Entry 4OO2 (X-ray diffraction, 2.63 A resolution); this record covers chains A and C of the 4 polymer chains in the assembly.

== Chain A (and C) ==
Protein: Chlorophenol-4-monooxygenase
From: Streptomyces globisporus
Notes: chain C of this document is another copy of the same molecule, construct and numbering; everything in this record applies to it too
UniProtKB: Q8GMG6 (Q8GMG6_STRGL); residues 1-527 here = UniProt positions 1-527
Chain sequence (527 residues; each row starts with the number of its first residue):
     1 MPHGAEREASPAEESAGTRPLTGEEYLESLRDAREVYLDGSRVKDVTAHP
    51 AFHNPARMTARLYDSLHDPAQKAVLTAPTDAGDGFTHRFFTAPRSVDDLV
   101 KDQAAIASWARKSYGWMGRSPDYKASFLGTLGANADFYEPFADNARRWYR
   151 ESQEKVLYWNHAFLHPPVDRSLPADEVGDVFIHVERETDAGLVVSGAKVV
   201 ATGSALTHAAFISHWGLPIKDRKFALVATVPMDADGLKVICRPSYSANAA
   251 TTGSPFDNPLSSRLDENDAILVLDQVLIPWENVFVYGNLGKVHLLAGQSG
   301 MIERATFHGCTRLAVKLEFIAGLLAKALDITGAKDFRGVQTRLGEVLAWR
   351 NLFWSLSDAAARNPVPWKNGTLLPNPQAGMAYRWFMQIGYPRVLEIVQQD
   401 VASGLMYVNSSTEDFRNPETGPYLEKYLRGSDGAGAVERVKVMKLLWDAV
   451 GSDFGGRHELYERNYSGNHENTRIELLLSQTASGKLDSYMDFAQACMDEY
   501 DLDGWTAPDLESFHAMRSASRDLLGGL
Disordered / not traced: 1-17, 172-175 (chain C: 1-16, 527)
Modified positions: Mse1 (selenomethionine); Mse58, Mse117, Mse232, Mse301, Mse380, Mse386, Mse406, Mse443, Mse490, Mse497, Mse516 (selenomethionine; parent Met)
Bound ions: Ca2+: Glu459 (shared with 1 residue of chain B)
UniProt features mapped onto this chain:
  - binding site (FAD): His161 to Phe163, Pro167 to Arg170, Thr202
Reported in the primary citation:
  - catalytic residues: Arg119, His161 (proposed by the authors, not directly observed)
  - specificity-determining residues: Ser466 (proposed by the authors, not directly observed)
  - conformationally variable residues (order/disorder transition): Val168 to Val177
  - conformationally variable residues (loop rearrangement, side-chain flip): Arg119, His161, Phe163 (proposed by the authors, not directly observed)

== How chain A and chain C interact ==
Pairs across the interface (185):
  Pro50(A) with Phe513(C), hydrophobic; Mse516(C)
  His53(A) with Glu511(C); Phe513(C)
  Asn54(A) with Trp505(C); Leu510(C); Glu511(C), hydrogen bond (side chain-backbone); Phe513(C)
  Arg57(A) with Asp509(C)
  Mse58(A) with Leu510(C), hydrophobic
  Arg61(A) with Glu499(C), salt bridge; Ala507(C); Asp509(C), salt bridge; Leu510(C)
  Arg111(A) with Phe492(C)
  Tyr114(A) with Phe492(C), hydrophobic; Ala495(C), hydrogen bond (side chain-backbone); Cys496(C), hydrogen bond (side chain-backbone); Glu499(C), hydrogen bond
  Ala250(A) with Arg517(C)
  Thr251(A) with Arg517(C); Ser520(C), hydrogen bond (backbone-side chain)
  Thr252(A) with Arg517(C), hydrogen bond (backbone-side chain)
  Gly253(A) with Arg517(C), hydrogen bond (backbone-side chain)
  Pro255(A) with Tyr500(C); Trp505(C)
  Phe256(A) with Tyr500(C), hydrophobic; Asp501(C); Leu502(C), hydrophobic
  Pro259(A) with Tyr500(C); Trp505(C)
  Ser262(A) with Trp505(C)
  Arg263(A) with Cys496(C), hydrogen bond; Glu499(C), salt bridge; Trp505(C)
  Val315(A) with Phe492(C)
  Glu318(A) with Tyr489(C)
  Phe319(A) with Phe492(C); Ala493(C), hydrophobic; Cys496(C), hydrophobic
  Gly322(A) with Tyr489(C); Mse490(C); Ala493(C)
  Leu323(A) with Ala493(C); Mse497(C), hydrophobic
  Ala325(A) with Mse490(C)
  Lys326(A) with Mse490(C); Gln494(C), hydrogen bond; Mse497(C)
  Arg337(A) with Glu470(C), salt bridge; Asn471(C), hydrogen bond; Ile474(C)
  Gln340(A) with Leu477(C)
  Thr341(A) with Glu470(C); Arg473(C); Ile474(C)
  Leu343(A) with Leu477(C), hydrophobic
  Gly344(A) with Arg473(C); Leu476(C)
  Glu345(A) with Trp384(C); Arg473(C), salt bridge
  Leu347(A) with Leu477(C), hydrophobic; Gln480(C); Tyr489(C), hydrophobic
  Ala348(A) with Trp384(C); Phe385(C); Leu476(C), hydrophobic
  Trp349(A) with Phe385(C)
  Arg350(A) with Gln480(C); Lys485(C); Tyr489(C), hydrogen bond
  Asn351(A) with Gln377(C), hydrogen bond; Ala381(C); Leu476(C); Gln480(C), hydrogen bond
  Leu352(A) with Leu352(C), hydrophobic; Leu356(C), hydrophobic; Phe385(C), hydrophobic
  Ser355(A) with Ser355(C); Leu356(C); Ala359(C); Ala378(C)
  Leu356(A) with Leu352(C), hydrophobic; Ser355(C)
  Asp358(A) with Ala359(C); Asn363(C), hydrogen bond
  Ala359(A) with Ser355(C); Asp358(C)
  Arg362(A) with Arg362(C), hydrogen bond (backbone-side chain); Asn363(C), hydrogen bond
  Asn363(A) with Asp358(C), hydrogen bond; Arg362(C), hydrogen bond
  Gln377(A) with Asn351(C)
  Ala378(A) with Ser355(C)
  Trp384(A) with Glu345(C); Ala348(C)
  Phe385(A) with Ala348(C); Trp349(C), hydrophobic; Leu352(C), hydrophobic
  Thr412(A) with Leu502(C)
  Glu413(A) with Arg521(C), salt bridge
  Arg416(A) with Leu502(C), hydrogen bond (side chain-backbone); Asp503(C), salt bridge
  Val437(A) with Leu502(C), hydrophobic
  Lys441(A) with Mse497(C), hydrogen bond (side chain-backbone); Tyr500(C), hydrogen bond (side chain-backbone)
  Val442(A) with Mse497(C), hydrophobic
  Leu445(A) with Cys496(C), hydrophobic; Mse497(C), hydrophobic; Tyr500(C)
  Glu470(A) with Arg337(C), salt bridge; Thr341(C)
  Asn471(A) with Arg337(C), hydrogen bond
  Arg473(A) with Thr341(C); Gly344(C); Glu345(C), salt bridge
  Ile474(A) with Arg337(C); Gln340(C); Thr341(C)
  Leu476(A) with Gly344(C); Ala348(C), hydrophobic; Asn351(C)
  Leu477(A) with Gln340(C); Leu343(C), hydrophobic; Leu347(C), hydrophobic
  Gln480(A) with Leu347(C); Arg350(C); Asn351(C), hydrogen bond
  Tyr489(A) with Glu318(C); Gly322(C); Leu347(C), hydrophobic; Arg350(C), hydrogen bond
  Mse490(A) with Gly322(C); Ala325(C)
  Phe492(A) with Arg111(C); Tyr114(C), hydrophobic; Val315(C); Phe319(C), hydrophobic
  Ala493(A) with Phe319(C), hydrophobic; Gly322(C); Leu323(C)
  Gln494(A) with Lys326(C), hydrogen bond
  Ala495(A) with Tyr114(C), hydrogen bond (backbone-side chain)
  Cys496(A) with Tyr114(C); Arg263(C), hydrogen bond; Phe319(C), hydrophobic
  Mse497(A) with Lys326(C); Lys441(C), hydrogen bond (backbone-side chain); Val442(C), hydrophobic; Leu445(C), hydrophobic
  Glu499(A) with Arg61(C), salt bridge; Tyr114(C), hydrogen bond; Arg263(C), salt bridge
  Tyr500(A) with Pro255(C); Phe256(C), hydrophobic; Pro259(C); Lys441(C), hydrogen bond (backbone-side chain); Leu445(C)
  Asp501(A) with Phe256(C)
  Leu502(A) with Phe256(C), hydrophobic; Thr412(C); Arg416(C), hydrogen bond (backbone-side chain)
  Asp503(A) with Arg416(C), salt bridge
  Trp505(A) with Asn54(C); Pro255(C); Pro259(C); Ser262(C); Arg263(C)
  Ala507(A) with Arg61(C)
  Asp509(A) with Arg57(C); Arg61(C), salt bridge
  Leu510(A) with Asn54(C); Arg61(C); Arg263(C)
  Glu511(A) with His53(C); Asn54(C), hydrogen bond (backbone-side chain)
  Phe513(A) with Pro50(C), hydrophobic; His53(C)
  Mse516(A) with Pro50(C), hydrophobic
  Arg517(A) with Ala250(C); Thr251(C), hydrogen bond (side chain-backbone); Thr252(C), hydrogen bond (side chain-backbone); Gly253(C), hydrogen bond (side chain-backbone)
  Ser520(A) with Thr251(C), hydrogen bond (side chain-backbone)
  Arg521(A) with Glu413(C), salt bridge
Interface residues without a listed pair, chain A (95 interface residues in all): Ala48, Leu260, Ala321, Lys334, Arg342, Ala381, Ser411, Phe415, Asn468, Leu486, Gly504, Ser512
Interface residues without a listed pair, chain C (93 interface residues in all): Ala48, Leu260, Lys334, Arg342, Ser411, Phe415, Val437, Asn468, Leu486, Gly504

== In short ==
Chain A and chain C form an interface of 95 and 93 residues respectively; the contacts include 36 hydrogen
bonds and 14 salt bridges. Polar contacts include Arg61(A)-Glu499(C), Arg61(A)-Asp509(C) and
Arg263(A)-Glu499(C). UniProt lists 8 FAD-binding residues on chain A. The paper reports catalytic residues
Arg119(A) and His161(A); the specificity determinant Ser466(A).
Chain A and chain C are both Chlorophenol-4-monooxygenase (Streptomyces globisporus); the structure,
Streptomyces globisporus C-1027 FAD dependent (S)-3-chloro-beta-tyrosine-S-SgcC2 C-5 hydroxylase SgcC apo
form, was determined by X-ray diffraction together with 4R82 and 4HX6 from the same study.
